Entry 9D35 (electron microscopy, 3.26 A resolution); this record covers chains G and P of the 9 polymer chains in the assembly.

[Chain G]
Name: Probable proteasome subunit alpha type-7
Organism: Saccharomyces cerevisiae
UniProtKB: P21242 (PSA7_YEAST); residues 1-288 here = UniProt positions 1-288
Sequence (288 residues; each row starts with the number of its first residue):
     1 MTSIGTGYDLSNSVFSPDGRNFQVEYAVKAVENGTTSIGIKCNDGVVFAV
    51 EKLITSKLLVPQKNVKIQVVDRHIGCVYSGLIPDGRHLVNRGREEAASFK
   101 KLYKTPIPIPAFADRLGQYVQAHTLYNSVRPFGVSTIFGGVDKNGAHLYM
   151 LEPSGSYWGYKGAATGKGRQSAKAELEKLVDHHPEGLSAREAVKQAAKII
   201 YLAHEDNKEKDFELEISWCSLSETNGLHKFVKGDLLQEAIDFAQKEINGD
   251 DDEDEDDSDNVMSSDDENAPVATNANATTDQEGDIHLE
Disordered / not traced: 1-11, 249-288

[Chain P]
Name: Proteasome maturation factor UMP1
Organism: Saccharomyces cerevisiae
UniProtKB: P38293 (UMP1_YEAST); numbering as in UniProt (aligned over 1-148)
Sequence (200 residues; each row starts with the number of its first residue):
     1 MNIVPQDTFKSQVSTDQDKSVLSSAVPSLPDTLRQQEGGAVPLSTQLNDR
    51 HPLESTLKNWETTQRQRQMEQYRQIFGIAEPMKRTMEMEIVNRTDFNPLS
   101 TNGSIHRDILLNKECSIDWEDVYPGTGLQASTMVGDDVHSKIEKQLGIGR
   151 RIPGLINPWKRRWKKNFIAVSAANRFKKISSSGALDYDIPTTASENLYFQ
Disordered / not traced: 1-48, 127-200
Sequence notes: expression tag (149-200)

[Chain G / chain P interface]
Residue-residue contacts (25; chain G residue first):
  Arg91(G) with Ile78(P)
  Glu94(G) with Ile78(P)
  Glu95(G) with Gly77(P); Ile78(P), hydrogen bond (side chain-backbone)
  Ser98(G) with Arg73(P)
  Leu102(G) with Gln74(P)
  Tyr103(G) with Gln74(P); Ile75(P)
  Arg115(G) with Gln74(P), hydrogen bond (side chain-backbone); Ile75(P), hydrogen bond (side chain-backbone); Gly77(P)
  Gln118(G) with Ala79(P); Lys83(P)
  Tyr119(G) with Ile78(P), hydrophobic; Ala79(P)
  Gln121(G) with Lys83(P)
  Ala122(G) with Met82(P), hydrophobic; Lys83(P)
  His123(G) with Met82(P)
  Tyr126(G) with Lys83(P), hydrogen bond (side chain-backbone); Met86(P), hydrophobic; Glu87(P), hydrogen bond; Ile90(P), hydrophobic
  Ser128(G) with Arg93(P)
  Val129(G) with Met86(P), hydrophobic
Also at the interface, not in a pair above, chain P (13 interface residues in all): Phe76

[In short]
15 residues of chain G face 13 of chain P across their interface; the contacts include 5 hydrogen bonds. Polar
contacts include Glu95(G)-Ile78(P), Arg115(G)-Gln74(P) and Arg115(G)-Ile75(P).
Here chain G is Probable proteasome subunit alpha type-7 and chain P is Proteasome maturation factor UMP1,
both from Saccharomyces cerevisiae. Entry 9D35 (Proteasome core particle assembly intermediate
5-alpha/3-beta/Ump1 purified from Saccharomyces cerevisiae) was determined by electron microscopy.
